Entry 7UBM (electron microscopy, 3.13 A resolution); this record covers chains 2 and C of the 10 polymer chains in the assembly.

== Chain 2 ==
Molecule: 61-nt DNA strand
Sequence (61 nucleotides; row label = number of the first residue in the row):
     1 CTACCACAACGAGTTACCTCTCCGTCATAAGTGTCAAATTTACCCAATTT
    51 TATTCAATAAG
Disordered / not traced: 1-2, 24-28, 60-61

== Chain C ==
Protein: DNA-directed RNA polymerase subunit beta
Source organism: Escherichia coli
Notes: EC 2.7.7.6
Reference sequence: P0A8V4 (RPOB_ECO57); residues 1-1342 here = UniProt positions 1-1342
Chain sequence (1342 residues; each row starts with the number of its first residue):
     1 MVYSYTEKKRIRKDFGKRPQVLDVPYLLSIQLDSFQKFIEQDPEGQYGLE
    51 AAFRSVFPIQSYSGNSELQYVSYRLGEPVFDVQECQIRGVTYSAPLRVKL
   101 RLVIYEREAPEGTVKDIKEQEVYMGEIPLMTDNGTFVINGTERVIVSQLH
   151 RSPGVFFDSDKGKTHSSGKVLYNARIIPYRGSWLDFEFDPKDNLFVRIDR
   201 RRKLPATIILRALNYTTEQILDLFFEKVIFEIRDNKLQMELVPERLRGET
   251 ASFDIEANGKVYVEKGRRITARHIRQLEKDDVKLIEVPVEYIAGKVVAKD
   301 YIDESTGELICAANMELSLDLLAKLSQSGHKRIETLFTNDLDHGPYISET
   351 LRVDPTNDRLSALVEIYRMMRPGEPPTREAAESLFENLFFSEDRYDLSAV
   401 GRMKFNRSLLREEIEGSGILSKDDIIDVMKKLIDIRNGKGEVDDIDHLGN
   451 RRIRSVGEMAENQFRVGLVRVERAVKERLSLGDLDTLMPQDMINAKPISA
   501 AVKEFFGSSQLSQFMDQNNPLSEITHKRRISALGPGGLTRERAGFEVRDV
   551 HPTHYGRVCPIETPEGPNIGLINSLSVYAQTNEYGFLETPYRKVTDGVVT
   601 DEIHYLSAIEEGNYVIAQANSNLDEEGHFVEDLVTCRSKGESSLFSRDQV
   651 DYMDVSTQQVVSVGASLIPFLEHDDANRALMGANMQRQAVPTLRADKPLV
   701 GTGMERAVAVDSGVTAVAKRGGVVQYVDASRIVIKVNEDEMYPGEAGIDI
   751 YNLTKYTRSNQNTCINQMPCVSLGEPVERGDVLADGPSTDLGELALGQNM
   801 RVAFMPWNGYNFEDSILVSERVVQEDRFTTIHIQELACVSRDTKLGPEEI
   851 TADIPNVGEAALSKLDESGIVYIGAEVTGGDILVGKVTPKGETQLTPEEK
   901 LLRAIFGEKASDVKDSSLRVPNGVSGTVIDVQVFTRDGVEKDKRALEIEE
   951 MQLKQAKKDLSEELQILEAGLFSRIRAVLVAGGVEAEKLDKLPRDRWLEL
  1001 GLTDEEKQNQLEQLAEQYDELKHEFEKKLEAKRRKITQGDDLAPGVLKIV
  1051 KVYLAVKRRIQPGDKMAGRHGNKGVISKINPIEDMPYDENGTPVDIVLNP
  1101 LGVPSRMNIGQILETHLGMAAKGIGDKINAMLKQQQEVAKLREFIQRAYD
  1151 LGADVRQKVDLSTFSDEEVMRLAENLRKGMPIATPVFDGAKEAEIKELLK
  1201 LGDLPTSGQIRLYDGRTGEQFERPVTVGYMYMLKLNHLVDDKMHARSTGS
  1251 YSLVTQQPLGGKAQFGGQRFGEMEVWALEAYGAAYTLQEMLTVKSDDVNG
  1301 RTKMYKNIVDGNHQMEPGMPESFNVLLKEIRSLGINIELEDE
Disordered / not traced: 1-2
UniProt features mapped onto this chain:
  - modified residue (N6-acetyllysine): Lys1022, Lys1200

== Interface between chain 2 and chain C ==
Residue-residue contacts (11; chain 2 residue first):
  DA16(2) - Arg1269(C)  salt bridge to the phosphate
  DA16(2) - Gly1271(C)  phosphate contact
  DC17(2) - Gln1268(C)  sugar contact
  DC17(2) - Arg1269(C)  phosphate contact
  DC18(2) - Gly1261(C)  phosphate contact
  DC18(2) - Lys1262(C)  phosphate contact
  DC20(2) - Phe514(C)  phosphate contact
  DT21(2) - Arg143(C)  hydrogen bond to the phosphate
  DT21(2) - Phe514(C)  sugar contact
  DC22(2) - Asn139(C)  hydrogen bond to the phosphate
  DC22(2) - Arg143(C)  salt bridge to the phosphate
Also at the interface, not in a pair above, chain 2 (11 interface residues in all): DA6, DC7, DT14, DT15, DT19
Also at the interface, not in a pair above, chain C (15 interface residues in all): Ile138, Thr141, Lys191, Lys203, Gly507, Ala1263, Met1273

== Summary ==
The interface between chain 2 and chain C involves 11 residues on one side and 15 on the other; the contacts
include 2 hydrogen bonds and 2 salt bridges. Among the polar pairs are DT21(2)-Arg143(C), DC22(2)-Asn139(C)
and DA16(2)-Arg1269(C).
Chain 2 is a 61-nt DNA strand and chain C is DNA-directed RNA polymerase subunit beta (Escherichia coli); the
structure, Transcription antitermination complex: "pre-engaged" Qlambda-loading complex, was determined by
electron microscopy (same publication as 7UBJ, 7UBL and 7UBN).
